Entry 7K5S (X-ray diffraction, 1.67 A resolution); this record covers chains P and A of the 3 polymer chains in the assembly.

== Chain P ==
Molecule: 11-nt DNA strand
Sequence (11 nucleotides; each row starts with the number of its first residue):
     1 GCGATCACGTA
Unresolved in the structure: 1

== Chain A ==
Protein: DNA polymerase I
Source organism: Geobacillus stearothermophilus
Notes: EC 2.7.7.7
UniProtKB: E1C9K5 (E1C9K5_GEOSE); residues 297-876 here correspond to UniProt positions 1-580 (UniProt number = residue number - 296)
Chain sequence (580 residues; numbered 297 to 876; the number before each row is that of its first residue):
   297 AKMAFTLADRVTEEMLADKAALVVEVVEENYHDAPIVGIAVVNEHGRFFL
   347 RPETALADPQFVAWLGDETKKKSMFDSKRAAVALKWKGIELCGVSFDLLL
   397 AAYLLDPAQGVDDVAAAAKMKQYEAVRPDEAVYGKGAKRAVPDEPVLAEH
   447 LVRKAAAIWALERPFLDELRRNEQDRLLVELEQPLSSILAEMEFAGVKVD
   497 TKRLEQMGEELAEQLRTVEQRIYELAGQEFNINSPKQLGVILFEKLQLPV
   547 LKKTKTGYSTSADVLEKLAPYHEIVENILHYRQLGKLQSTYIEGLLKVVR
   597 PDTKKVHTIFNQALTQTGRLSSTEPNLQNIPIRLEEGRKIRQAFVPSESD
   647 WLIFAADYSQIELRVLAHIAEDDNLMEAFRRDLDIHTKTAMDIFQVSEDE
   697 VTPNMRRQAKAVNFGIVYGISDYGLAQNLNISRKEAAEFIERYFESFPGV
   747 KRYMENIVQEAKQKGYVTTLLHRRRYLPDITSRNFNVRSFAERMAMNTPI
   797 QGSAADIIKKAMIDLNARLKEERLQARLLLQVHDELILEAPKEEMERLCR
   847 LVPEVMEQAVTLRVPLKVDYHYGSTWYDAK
Unresolved in the structure: 297-299
Sequence notes: variant Thr550 (Ser254 in E1C9K5)
From the paper describing this entry:
  - mutagenesis - Y714S/Y719S: decreased catalytic activity (primer-extension assay)

== How chain P and chain A interact ==
Residue-residue contacts - 28 pairs, chain P then chain A:
  DC2(P) - Ala433(A)  phosphate contact
  DC6(P) - Lys551(A)  phosphate contact
  DA7(P) - Ser555(A)  phosphate contact
  DA7(P) - Thr556(A)  hydrogen bond to the phosphate
  DA7(P) - Ser557(A)  phosphate contact
  DA7(P) - Arg578(A)  hydrogen bond to the phosphate
  DC8(P) - Ser557(A)  phosphate contact
  DC8(P) - Ala558(A)  hydrogen bond to the phosphate
  DC8(P) - Arg578(A)  salt bridge to the phosphate
  DC8(P) - Lys582(A)  hydrogen bond to the base
  DG9(P) - Gln579(A)  phosphate contact
  DG9(P) - Lys582(A)  sugar contact
  DG9(P) - Tyr587(A)  hydrogen bond to the sugar
  DG9(P) - Asn625(A)  hydrogen bond to the base
  DG9(P) - Pro627(A)  phosphate contact
  DT10(P) - Gln624(A)  sugar contact
  DT10(P) - Asn625(A)  sugar contact
  DT10(P) - Ile626(A)  sugar contact
  DT10(P) - Pro627(A)  phosphate contact
  DT10(P) - Ile628(A)  hydrogen bond to the phosphate
  DT10(P) - Arg629(A)  salt bridge to the phosphate
  DA11(P) - Arg615(A)  hydrogen bond to the base
  DA11(P) - Ile628(A)  phosphate contact
  DA11(P) - Arg629(A)  salt bridge to the phosphate
  DA11(P) - Tyr714(A)  base contact
  DA11(P) - Val828(A)  phosphate contact
  DA11(P) - His829(A)  sugar contact
  DA11(P) - Asp830(A)  hydrogen bond to the phosphate
Also at the interface, not in a pair above, chain A (26 interface residues in all): Pro531, Thr550, Tyr554, Asn622, Glu831

== In short ==
The interface between chain P and chain A involves 7 residues on one side and 26 on the other; the contacts
include 9 hydrogen bonds and 3 salt bridges. Among the polar pairs are DC8(P)-Lys582(A), DG9(P)-Asn625(A) and
DA11(P)-Arg615(A). From the paper: Y714S/Y719S of chain A reduce catalytic activity (primer-extension assay).
Here chain P is an 11-nt DNA strand and chain A is DNA polymerase I (Geobacillus stearothermophilus). Entry
7K5S (Bst DNA polymerase I time-resolved structure, 4 hr post dATP and dCTP addition) was determined by X-ray
diffraction together with 7K5O, 7K5P, 7K5Q, 7K5R, 7K5T and 7K5U from the same study.
